Entry 1P3F (X-ray diffraction, 2.90 A resolution); this record covers chains I and B of the 10 polymer chains in the assembly.

Chain I:
Molecule: Palindromic 146bp Human Alpha-Satellite DNA fragment
From: Homo sapiens
Sequence (146 nucleotides; each row starts with the number of its first residue):
     1 ATCAATATCC ACCTGCAGAT TCTACCAAAA GTGTATTTGG AAACTGCTCC ATCAAAAGGC
    61 ATGTTCAGCG GAATTCCGCT GAACATGCCT TTTGATGGAG CAGTTTCCAA ATACACTTTT
   121 GGTAGAATCT GCAGGTGGAT ATTGAT

Chain B:
Molecule: Histone H4
From: Xenopus laevis
Reference sequence: P62799 (H4_XENLA); aligned to UniProt positions 1-102 over residues 1-102
Amino-acid sequence (102 residues; row label = number of the first residue in the row):
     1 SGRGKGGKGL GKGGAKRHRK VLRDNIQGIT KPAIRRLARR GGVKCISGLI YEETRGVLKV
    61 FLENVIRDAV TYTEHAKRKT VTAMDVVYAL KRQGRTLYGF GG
Disordered / not traced: 1-22
Differences from the reference sequence: conflict Cys-45 (Arg46 in P62799)

Chain I / chain B interface:
Residue-residue contacts (7; chain I residue first):
  DA41(I) / Lys-77(B)  salt bridge to the phosphate
  DC60(I) / Thr-30(B)  sugar contact
  DC60(I) / Pro-32(B)  sugar contact
  DC60(I) / Arg-36(B)  salt bridge to the phosphate
  DA61(I) / Arg-23(B)  salt bridge to the phosphate
  DA61(I) / Thr-30(B)  phosphate contact
  DA61(I) / Pro-32(B)  phosphate contact
Interface residues without a listed pair, chain I (4 interface residues in all): DC50
Interface residues without a listed pair, chain B (7 interface residues in all): Lys-31, Thr-80

Summary:
The interface between chain I and chain B involves 4 residues on one side and 7 on the other; the contacts
include 3 salt bridges. Polar pairs include DA41(I)/Lys-77(B), DC60(I)/Arg-36(B) and DA61(I)/Arg-23(B).
Chain I is Palindromic 146bp Human Alpha-Satellite DNA fragment (Homo sapiens) and chain B is Histone H4
(Xenopus laevis); the structure, Crystallographic Studies of Nucleosome Core Particles containing Histone
'Sin' Mutants, was determined by X-ray diffraction (same publication as 1P34, 1P3A, 1P3B, 1P3G, 1P3I, 1P3K and
4 further entries).
